PDB entry 9DOU | electron microscopy, 3.20 A resolution | chains A and B of the 5 polymer chains in the assembly

# Chain A
Protein: R2Tg retrotransposon ORF
Organism: Taeniopygia guttata
Chain sequence (1390 residues; row label = number of the first residue in the row):
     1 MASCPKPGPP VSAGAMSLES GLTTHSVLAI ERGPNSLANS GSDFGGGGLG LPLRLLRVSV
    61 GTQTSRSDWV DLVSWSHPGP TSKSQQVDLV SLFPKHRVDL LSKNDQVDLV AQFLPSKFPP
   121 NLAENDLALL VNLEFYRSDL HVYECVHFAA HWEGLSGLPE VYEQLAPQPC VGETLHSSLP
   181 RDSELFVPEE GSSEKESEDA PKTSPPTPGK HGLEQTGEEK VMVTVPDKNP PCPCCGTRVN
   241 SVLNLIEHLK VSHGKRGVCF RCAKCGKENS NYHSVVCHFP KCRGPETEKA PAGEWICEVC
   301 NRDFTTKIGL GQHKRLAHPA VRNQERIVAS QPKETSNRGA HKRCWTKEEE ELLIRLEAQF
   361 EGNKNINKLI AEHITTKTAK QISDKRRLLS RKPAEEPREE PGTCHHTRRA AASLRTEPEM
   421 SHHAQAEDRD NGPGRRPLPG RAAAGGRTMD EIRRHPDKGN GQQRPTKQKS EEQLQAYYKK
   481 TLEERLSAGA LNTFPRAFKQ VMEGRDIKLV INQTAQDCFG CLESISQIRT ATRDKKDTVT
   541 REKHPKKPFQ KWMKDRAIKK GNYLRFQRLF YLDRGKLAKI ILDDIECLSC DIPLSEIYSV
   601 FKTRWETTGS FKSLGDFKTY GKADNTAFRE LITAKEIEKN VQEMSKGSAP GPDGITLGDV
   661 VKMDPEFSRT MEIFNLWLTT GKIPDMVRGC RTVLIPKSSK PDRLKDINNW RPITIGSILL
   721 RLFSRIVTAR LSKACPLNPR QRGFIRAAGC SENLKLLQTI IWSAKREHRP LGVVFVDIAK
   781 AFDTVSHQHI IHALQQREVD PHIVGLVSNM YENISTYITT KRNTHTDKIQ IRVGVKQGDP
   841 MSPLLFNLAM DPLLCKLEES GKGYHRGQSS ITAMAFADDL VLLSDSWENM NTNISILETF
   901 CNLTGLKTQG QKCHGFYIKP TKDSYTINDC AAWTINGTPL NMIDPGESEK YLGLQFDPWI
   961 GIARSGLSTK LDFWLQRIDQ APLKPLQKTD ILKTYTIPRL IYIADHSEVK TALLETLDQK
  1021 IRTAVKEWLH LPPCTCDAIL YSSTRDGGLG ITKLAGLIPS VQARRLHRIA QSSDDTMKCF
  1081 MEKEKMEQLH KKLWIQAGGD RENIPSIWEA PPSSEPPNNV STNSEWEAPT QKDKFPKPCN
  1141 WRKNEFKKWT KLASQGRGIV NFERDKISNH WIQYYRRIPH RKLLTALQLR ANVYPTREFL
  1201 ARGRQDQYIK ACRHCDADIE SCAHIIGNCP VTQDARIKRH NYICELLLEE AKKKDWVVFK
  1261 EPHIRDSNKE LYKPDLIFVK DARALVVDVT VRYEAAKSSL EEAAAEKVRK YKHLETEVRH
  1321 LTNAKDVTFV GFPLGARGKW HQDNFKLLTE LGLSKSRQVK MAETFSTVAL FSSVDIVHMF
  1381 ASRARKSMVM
Disordered / not traced: 1-219, 284-292, 331-545, 586-593, 1109-1123
Bound ions: Zn2+ site 1: Cys232, His248, His253; Zn2+ site 2: Cys262, Cys265, His278, Cys282; Zn2+ site 3: Cys297, Cys300, His313, His318; Mg2+: Asp777, Ile778, Asp878 (together with dTTP); Zn2+ site 4: Cys1212, Cys1215, His1224, Cys1229
Ligand contacts: dTTP (TTP): Lys697, Arg711, Asp777, Ile778, Ala779, Lys780, Ala781, Phe782, Gln837, Asp878, Gln909, Lys912
What the authors report for this chain:
  - binding site for 28S DNA top strand: Gln312, Lys922

# Chain B
Molecule: 28S DNA bottom strand, 3' side
Sequence (211 nucleotides; each row starts with the number of its first residue; numbers below 1 keep their minus sign (DT-76 is residue -76)):
   -76 TTCCCTTGGC TGTGGTTTCG CTAGATAGTA GATAGGGACA GTGGGAATCT CGTTAATCCA
   -16 TTCATGCGCG TCACTAATTA GATGACGAGG CATTTGGCTA CCTTAAGAGA GTCATAGTTA
    44 CTCCCGCCGT TTACCCGCGC TTCATTGAAT TTCTTCACTT TGACATTCAG AGCACTGGGC
   104 AGAAATCACA TCGCGTCAAC CAGCTGAAAA A
Disordered / not traced: -76 to 23, 50-134

# How chain A and chain B interact
Residue-residue contacts (73):
  Lys267(A) - DC36(B)  salt bridge to the phosphate
  Asn271(A) - DG34(B)  hydrogen bond to the phosphate
  His273(A) - DG32(B)  base contact
  His273(A) - DA33(B)  hydrogen bond to the base
  His273(A) - DG34(B)  sugar contact
  Ser274(A) - DG34(B)  phosphate contact
  Ser274(A) - DT35(B)  hydrogen bond to the phosphate
  Cys277(A) - DT35(B)  sugar contact
  His278(A) - DC36(B)  salt bridge to the phosphate
  Lys281(A) - DT35(B)  hydrogen bond to the base
  Lys281(A) - DC36(B)  sugar contact
  Arg283(A) - DA37(B)  salt bridge to the phosphate
  Lys307(A) - DC46(B)  phosphate contact
  Lys307(A) - DC47(B)  salt bridge to the phosphate
  Ile308(A) - DT45(B)  base contact
  Ile308(A) - DC46(B)  sugar contact
  Gly311(A) - DT45(B)  sugar contact
  Gln312(A) - DA43(B)  base contact
  Gln312(A) - DC44(B)  hydrogen bond to the base
  Arg315(A) - DA43(B)  hydrogen bond to the base
  Arg315(A) - DC44(B)  phosphate contact
  Arg315(A) - DT45(B)  phosphate contact
  Arg322(A) - DT45(B)  salt bridge to the phosphate
  Arg326(A) - DC44(B)  phosphate contact
  Arg326(A) - DT45(B)  salt bridge to the phosphate
  Trp762(A) - DA43(B)  phosphate contact
  Arg766(A) - DA43(B)  phosphate contact
  Arg766(A) - DC44(B)  salt bridge to the phosphate
  Lys922(A) - DC47(B)  base contact
  Asp923(A) - DT45(B)  base contact
  Asp923(A) - DC46(B)  hydrogen bond to the base
  Ser924(A) - DC44(B)  sugar contact
  Ser924(A) - DT45(B)  hydrogen bond to the phosphate
  Tyr925(A) - DC44(B)  hydrogen bond to the phosphate
  Gln1019(A) - DA33(B)  hydrogen bond to the phosphate
  Gln1019(A) - DG34(B)  hydrogen bond to the phosphate
  Arg1022(A) - DA33(B)  salt bridge to the phosphate
  Lys1026(A) - DG32(B)  hydrogen bond to the phosphate
  Lys1026(A) - DA33(B)  salt bridge to the phosphate
  Pro1033(A) - DG32(B)  phosphate contact
  Cys1034(A) - DG30(B)  base contact
  Cys1034(A) - DA31(B)  base contact
  Thr1035(A) - DG32(B)  sugar contact
  Cys1036(A) - DG32(B)  phosphate contact
  Asp1037(A) - DG32(B)  phosphate contact
  Leu1152(A) - DA31(B)  phosphate contact
  Ala1153(A) - DA31(B)  phosphate contact
  Ser1154(A) - DA29(B)  sugar contact
  Ser1154(A) - DG30(B)  sugar contact
  Ser1154(A) - DA31(B)  hydrogen bond to the phosphate
  Gln1155(A) - DA31(B)  phosphate contact
  Arg1157(A) - DA28(B)  salt bridge to the phosphate
  Arg1157(A) - DA29(B)  salt bridge to the phosphate
  Glu1198(A) - DA29(B)  phosphate contact
  Arg1202(A) - DA29(B)  salt bridge to the phosphate
  Arg1202(A) - DG30(B)  phosphate contact
  Gly1203(A) - DG30(B)  phosphate contact
  Arg1204(A) - DG30(B)  base contact
  Ile1219(A) - DA28(B)  sugar contact
  Ser1221(A) - DA28(B)  hydrogen bond to the phosphate
  Ala1223(A) - DA28(B)  phosphate contact
  His1224(A) - DT27(B)  hydrogen bond to the base
  Gly1227(A) - DC25(B)  sugar contact
  Asn1228(A) - DC25(B)  base contact
  Asn1228(A) - DT26(B)  hydrogen bond to the sugar
  Asn1228(A) - DT27(B)  hydrogen bond to the base
  Gln1233(A) - DC24(B)  base contact
  Arg1236(A) - DC24(B)  hydrogen bond to the base
  Ile1237(A) - DC24(B)  sugar contact
  His1240(A) - DC24(B)  phosphate contact
  Thr1290(A) - DC25(B)  hydrogen bond to the phosphate
  Val1291(A) - DC25(B)  hydrogen bond to the phosphate
  Arg1292(A) - DT26(B)  salt bridge to the phosphate
Other interface residues (no listed pair), chain A (59 interface residues in all): Trp959, Asn1192, Gln1205, Arg1239, Asp1275, Val1289, Tyr1293, Lys1307

# Summary
Chain A and chain B form an interface of 59 and 19 residues respectively; the contacts include 20 hydrogen
bonds and 13 salt bridges. Polar pairs include His273(A)-DA33(B), Lys281(A)-DT35(B) and Gln312(A)-DC44(B).
Bound to chain A: dTTP. The paper reports a binding site for 28S DNA top strand at Gln312(A) and Lys922(A).
Chain A is R2Tg retrotransposon ORF (Taeniopygia guttata) and chain B is 28S DNA bottom strand, 3' side; the
structure, Taeniopygia guttata R2 retrotransposon (R2Tg) initiating target-primed reverse transcription, was
determined by electron microscopy.
